PDB entry 4G3R | X-ray diffraction, 2.20 A resolution | chain A

== Chain A ==
Protein: Camphor 5-monooxygenase
Organism: Pseudomonas putida
Notes: EC 1.14.15.1
UniProt: P00183 (CPXA_PSEPU); residues 1-414 here correspond to UniProt positions 2-415 (UniProt number = residue number + 1)
Sequence (414 residues; row label = number of the first residue in the row):
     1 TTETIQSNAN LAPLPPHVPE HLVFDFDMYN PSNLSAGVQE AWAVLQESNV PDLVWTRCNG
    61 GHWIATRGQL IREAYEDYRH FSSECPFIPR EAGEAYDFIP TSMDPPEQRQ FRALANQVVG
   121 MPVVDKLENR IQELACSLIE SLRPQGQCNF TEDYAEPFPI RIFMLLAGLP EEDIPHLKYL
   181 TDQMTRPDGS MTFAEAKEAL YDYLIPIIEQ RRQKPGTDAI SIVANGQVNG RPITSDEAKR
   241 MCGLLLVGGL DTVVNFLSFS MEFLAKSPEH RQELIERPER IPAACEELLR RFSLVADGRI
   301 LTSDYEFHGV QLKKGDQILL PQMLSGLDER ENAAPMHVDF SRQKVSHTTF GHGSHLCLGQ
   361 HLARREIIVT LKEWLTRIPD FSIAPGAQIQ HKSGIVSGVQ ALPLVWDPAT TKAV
Unresolved in the structure: 1-7
Construct notes: engineered mutation Ala334 (Cys335 in P00183)
Swiss-Prot annotation at these positions:
  - binding site (heme): Cys357
Metal / ion sites: K+: Glu84, Gly93, Glu94, Tyr96; heme Fe near Cys357 (its only coordinating residue here)
Residues lining bound ligands:
  - camphor (CAM): Phe87, Tyr96, Thr101, Thr185, Leu244, Val247, Gly248, Thr252, Val295, Asp297, Ile395, Val396
  - heme (HEM): Tyr75, Pro100, Thr101, Gln108, Arg112, Val119, Phe163, Leu244, Leu245, Gly248, Gly249, Thr252, Val253, Phe256, Leu294, Val295, Asp297, Arg299, Gln322, Thr349, Phe350, Gly351, Ser354, His355, Leu356, Cys357, Leu358, Gly359, Leu362, Ala363
What the authors report for this chain:
  - binding site for nitric oxide: Thr252

== Summary ==
Chain A binds heme and camphor. Glu84, Gly93, Glu94 and Tyr96 form the K+ site. From UniProt: heme-binding
residue Cys357. From the paper: a binding site for nitric oxide at Thr252.
Chain A is Camphor 5-monooxygenase (Pseudomonas putida); the structure, Crystal Structure of Nitrosyl
Cytochrome P450cam, was determined by X-ray diffraction together with 4FMX, 4FYZ and 4FB2 from the same study.
